PDB entry 3M85 | X-ray diffraction, 3.00 A resolution | chains A and I of the 12 polymer chains in the assembly

[Chain A]
Molecule: Putative uncharacterized protein AF_0206
Source organism: Archaeoglobus fulgidus
UniProt: O30033 (O30033_ARCFU); residue numbers follow UniProt; this construct covers 1-179
Sequence (179 residues; each row starts with the number of its first residue):
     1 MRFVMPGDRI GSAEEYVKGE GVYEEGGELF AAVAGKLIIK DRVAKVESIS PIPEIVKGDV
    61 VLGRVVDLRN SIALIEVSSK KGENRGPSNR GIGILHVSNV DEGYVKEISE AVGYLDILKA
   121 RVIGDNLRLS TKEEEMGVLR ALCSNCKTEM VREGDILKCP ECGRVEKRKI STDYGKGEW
Metal / ion sites: Zn2+: C143, C146, C159, C162
Curated features (UniProtKB/Swiss-Prot):
  - binding site (Zn(2+)): C143, C146, C159, C162

[Chain I]
Molecule: Probable exosome complex exonuclease 2
Source organism: archaeoglobus fulgidus
Notes: EC 3.1.13.-
UniProt: O29756 (ECX2_ARCFU); numbering as in UniProt (aligned over 1-259)
Sequence (259 residues; row label = number of the first residue in the row):
     1 MPEDILVDIK RDYVLSKLRD NERIDGRGFD EFRKVEIIPN VIEKAEGSAL VKLGDTQVVV
    61 GVKMQPGEPA PDTPDRGVII VNAELVPLAS PTFEPGPPDE NSIELARVVD RGIRESEAVD
   121 LSKLVIEEGE KVWIVFVDIH ALDDDGNLLD ASALAAIAAL MNTKVPAERF DLGEDYLLPV
   181 RDLPVSVTSL IVGNKYLVDP SREEMSVGDT TLTITTDKDD NVVAMQKSGG YLLDEKLFDE
   241 LLDVSINCAR KLREKFKEI
Differences from the reference sequence: engineered mutation A70 (Tyr in O29756)
From the paper describing this entry:
  - mutagenesis - Y70A: decreased binding to the 6-nt RNA strand

[Chain A / chain I interface]
Pairs across the interface - 25 pairs, chain A then chain I:
  L62(A) - I5(I)  hydrophobic
  L62(A) - L6(I)  hydrophobic
  G63(A) - I5(I)
  R64(A) - M1(I)
  R64(A) - D4(I)
  R64(A) - I5(I)
  R64(A) - D8(I)  salt bridge
  E76(A) - P2(I)
  E76(A) - I5(I)
  S78(A) - P2(I)  hydrogen bond (side chain-backbone)
  S78(A) - I5(I)
  S79(A) - L6(I)
  R90(A) - P2(I)
  R90(A) - E3(I)  salt bridge
  I117(A) - D8(I)
  I117(A) - I9(I)  hydrophobic
  R140(A) - D8(I)  salt bridge
  R140(A) - D12(I)
  E149(A) - R11(I)  salt bridge
  E149(A) - D12(I)
  G175(A) - D12(I)
  K176(A) - Y13(I)
  G177(A) - I9(I)
  G177(A) - D12(I)
  G177(A) - Y13(I)
Also at the interface, not in a pair above, chain A (16 interface residues in all): L139, E178, W179
Also at the interface, not in a pair above, chain I (12 interface residues in all): S16

[Summary]
The interface between chain A and chain I involves 16 residues on one side and 12 on the other; the contacts
include 1 hydrogen bond and 4 salt bridges. Polar contacts include R64(A)-D8(I), R90(A)-E3(I) and
R140(A)-D8(I). From the paper: Y70A of chain I reduces binding to the 6-nt RNA strand.
Chain A is Putative uncharacterized protein AF_0206 (Archaeoglobus fulgidus) and chain I is Probable exosome
complex exonuclease 2 (archaeoglobus fulgidus); the structure, Archaeoglobus fulgidus exosome y70a with RNA
bound to the active site, was determined by X-ray diffraction (same publication as 3M7N).
